7O0Q - chains A and B; structure by X-ray diffraction, 2.49 A resolution.

== Chain A ==
Molecule: N6-adenosine-methyltransferase catalytic subunit
Organism: Homo sapiens
Notes: EC 2.1.1.348
UniProtKB: Q86U44 (MTA70_HUMAN); numbering as in UniProt (aligned over 354-580)
Sequence (246 residues; row label = number of the first residue in the row):
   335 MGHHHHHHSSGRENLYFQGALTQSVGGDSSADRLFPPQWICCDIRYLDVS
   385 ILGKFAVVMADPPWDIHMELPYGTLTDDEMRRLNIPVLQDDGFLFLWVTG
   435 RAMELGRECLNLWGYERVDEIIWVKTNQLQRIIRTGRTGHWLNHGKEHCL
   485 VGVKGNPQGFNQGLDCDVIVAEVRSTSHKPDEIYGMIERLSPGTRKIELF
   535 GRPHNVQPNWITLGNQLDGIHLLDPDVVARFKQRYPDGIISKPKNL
Not modelled in the structure: 335-367, 401-404, 468-472, 575-580
Construct notes: initiating methionine (335); expression tag (336-353)
Residues lining bound ligands: UY2 (3-[4-[(4,4-dimethylpiperidin-1-yl)methyl]phenyl]-8-[6-(methylamino)pyrimidin-4-yl]-1,3,8-triazaspiro[4.5]decan-2-one): C376, D377, I378, R379, D395, P396, P397, Y406, G407, L409, W431, W457, E481, S511, H512, K513, P514, F534, G535, R536, G548, N549
Curated features (UniProtKB/Swiss-Prot):
  - region: P396 to T410 (Gate loop 1), E450 to E454 (Interaction with METTL14), Q462 to G479 (Interphase loop), Q464 to K480 (Interaction with METTL14), R465 to H478 (Positively charged region required for RNA-binding), V507 to D515 (Gate loop 2)
  - binding site (S-adenosyl-L-methionine): D377, I378, D395, K513, R536 to N539, N549, Q550
  - site (Interaction with METTL14): E438, R441
  - natural variant: Y406 (Y406C: Found in patients with large intestine cancer; uncertain significance)
  - mutagenesis: D377 (D377A: Abolishes methyltransferase activity), D395 to W398 (Loss of function. Abolishes ability to regulate primary miRNA processing. Does not affect ability to promote mRNA translation. Abolishes formation of m6A at DNA damage sites), D395 (D395A: Abolishes methyltransferase activity), Y406 (Y406A: Strong reduction in methyltransferase activity), Q462 to G479 (Impaired RNA-binding and methyltransferase activities), W475 (W475A: Decreased methyltransferase activity), N477 (N477A: Decreased methyltransferase activity), E532 (E532A: Abolishes methyltransferase activity), R536 (R536A: Slight reduction in methyltransferase activity), H538 (H538A: Slight reduction in methyltransferase activity), N539 (N539A: Abolishes methyltransferase activity), N549 (N549A: Slight reduction in methyltransferase activity. Strong reduction in methyltransferase activity; when associated with A-550), 1 further mutagenesis entry in UniProt

== Chain B ==
Molecule: N6-adenosine-methyltransferase non-catalytic subunit
Organism: Homo sapiens
UniProtKB: Q9HCE5 (MET14_HUMAN); residues 107-395 here = UniProt positions 107-395
Sequence (290 residues; each row starts with the number of its first residue):
   106 MLKGTQSLNPHNDYCQHFVDTGHRPQNFIRDVGLADRFEEYPKLRELIRL
   156 KDELIAKSNTPPMYLQADIEAFDIRELTPKFDVILLEPPLEEYYRETGIT
   206 ANEKCWTWDDIMKLEIDEIAAPRSFIFLWCGSGEGLDLGRVCLRKWGYRR
   256 CEDICWIKTNKNNPGKTKTLDPKAVFQRTKEHCLMGIKGTVKRSTDGDFI
   306 HANVDIDLIITEEPEIGNIEKPVEIFHIIEHFCLGRRRLHLFGRDSTIRP
   356 GWLTVGPTLTNSNYNAETYASYFSAPNSYLTGCTEEIERL
Not modelled in the structure: 106-118, 138-150, 203-208, 296-308, 394-395
Disulfide bonds: C338-C388
Construct notes: initiating methionine (106)
Residues lining bound ligands: Mg2+ (MG): D157, H332, H336
Curated features (UniProtKB/Swiss-Prot):
  - region: R135, D136 (Interaction with METTL3), S237, G238 (Interaction with METTL3), R245 to R254 (Positively charged region required for RNA-binding), R255 to D258 (Interaction with METTL3), K278 to H287 (Interaction with METTL3), K297, R298 (Positively charged region required for RNA-binding), N308 to D312 (Interaction with METTL3)
  - site (Interaction with METTL3): Y146, D242, R245, R298
  - mutagenesis: D173 (D173A: Little or no effect on S-adenosyl-L-methionine-binding or methyltransferase activity; when associated with A-192), E192 (E192A: Little or no effect on methyltransferase activity. Little or no effect on S-adenosyl-L-methionine-binding or methyltransferase activity; when associated with A-173), Y198 (Y198A: Does not affect methyltransferase activity of the heterodimer complex formed with METTL3), R245 (R245E: Reduced RNA-binding. Reduced RNA-binding; when associated with E-255), R254 to R255 (Strongly reduced methyltransferase activity of the heterodimer complex formed with METTL3), R255 (R255E: Reduced RNA-binding; when associated with E-245), K297 to R298 (Reduced RNA-binding), R298 (R298P: Strongly decreased methyltransferase activity of the heterodimer complex formed with METTL3, probably due to reduced RNA-binding), D312 (D312A: Decreased methyltransferase activity of the heterodimer complex formed with METTL3), C338 (C338A: Does not affect methyltransferase activity of the heterodimer complex formed with METTL3), P362 to T363 (Little or no effect on methyltransferase activity of the heterodimer complex formed with METTL3)

== Chain A / chain B interface ==
Residue-residue contacts - 91 pairs, chain A then chain B:
  F427(A) with V280(B), hydrophobic
  F429(A) with F281(B), hydrophobic
  G434(A) with R255(B), hydrogen bond (backbone-side chain)
  M437(A) with R245(B); R255(B); D258(B)
  E438(A) with R245(B), salt bridge; R249(B); R255(B), salt bridge
  R441(A) with L241(B); D242(B), salt bridge; R245(B)
  R451(A) with G238(B), hydrogen bond (side chain-backbone); L241(B); D242(B), salt bridge
  V452(A) with K278(B); V280(B), hydrophobic; R283(B), hydrogen bond (backbone-side chain)
  D453(A) with A279(B); V280(B), hydrogen bond (side chain-backbone); F281(B), hydrogen bond (side chain-backbone); R283(B), salt bridge
  E454(A) with L241(B); K285(B), hydrogen bond (backbone-side chain); H287(B)
  I455(A) with F281(B), hydrophobic
  I456(A) with C260(B), hydrophobic; I262(B), hydrophobic; K285(B)
  V458(A) with I262(B), hydrophobic; L313(B), hydrophobic
  Q464(A) with F133(B); I134(B); R135(B), hydrogen bond (backbone-backbone)
  R465(A) with R135(B)
  I466(A) with I134(B), hydrophobic; L313(B), hydrophobic; I315(B), hydrophobic
  G473(A) with C256(B); E257(B)
  W475(A) with F230(B), hydrophobic; C256(B); E257(B), hydrogen bond (backbone-side chain); F337(B)
  L476(A) with E257(B), hydrogen bond (backbone-side chain); I259(B), hydrophobic; D310(B); I311(B); D312(B); F337(B), hydrophobic
  N477(A) with V309(B); D310(B), hydrogen bond (backbone-backbone); I311(B); D312(B), hydrogen bond (backbone-backbone)
  H478(A) with E257(B), salt bridge; D312(B)
  G479(A) with D312(B), hydrogen bond (backbone-side chain); L313(B)
  K480(A) with D258(B), hydrogen bond (side chain-backbone); C260(B); D312(B), salt bridge; L313(B)
  H482(A) with D258(B), salt bridge; H287(B)
  V485(A) with F281(B), hydrophobic
  Q496(A) with A279(B); V280(B)
  G497(A) with V280(B), hydrogen bond (backbone-backbone)
  L498(A) with F123(B)
  D499(A) with C120(B); F123(B); F281(B); Q282(B), hydrogen bond (backbone-backbone)
  C500(A) with F123(B), hydrophobic; Q282(B); T284(B)
  D501(A) with Q282(B), hydrogen bond (backbone-backbone); R283(B); T284(B), hydrogen bond (side chain-backbone); K285(B), salt bridge
  V502(A) with P130(B); Q131(B); T284(B)
  V504(A) with Y119(B); P130(B); Q131(B); I134(B), hydrophobic
  M520(A) with C120(B), hydrophobic; F281(B), hydrophobic
  R523(A) with C120(B)
  L524(A) with V280(B), hydrophobic
Other interface residues (no listed pair), chain A (42 interface residues in all): R435, L463, I467, H474, I503, E516
Other interface residues (no listed pair), chain B (46 interface residues in all): Q121, V124, R129, S237, E239, M290, I292, I333, L339

== In short ==
42 residues of chain A and 46 residues of chain B are in contact; the contacts include 17 hydrogen bonds and 9
salt bridges. Polar contacts include E438(A)-R245(B), E438(A)-R255(B) and R441(A)-D242(B). Ligands of chain A:
compound UY2. Ligands of chain B: Mg2+.
Chain A is N6-adenosine-methyltransferase catalytic subunit and chain B is N6-adenosine-methyltransferase
non-catalytic subunit, both from Homo sapiens; the structure, Crystal structure of the human METTL3-METTL14
complex bound to Compound 12 (ADO_AD_066), was determined by X-ray diffraction.
